5WN0 - chains A and E of the 4 polymer chains in the assembly; structure by X-ray diffraction, 2.60 A resolution.

[Chain A]
Molecule: DNA-(apurinic or apyrimidinic site) lyase
Source organism: Homo sapiens
Notes: EC 3.1.-.-, 4.2.99.18
Reference sequence: P27695 (APEX1_HUMAN); residues 43-318 here = UniProt positions 43-318
Chain sequence (276 residues; numbered 43 to 318; the number before each row is that of its first residue):
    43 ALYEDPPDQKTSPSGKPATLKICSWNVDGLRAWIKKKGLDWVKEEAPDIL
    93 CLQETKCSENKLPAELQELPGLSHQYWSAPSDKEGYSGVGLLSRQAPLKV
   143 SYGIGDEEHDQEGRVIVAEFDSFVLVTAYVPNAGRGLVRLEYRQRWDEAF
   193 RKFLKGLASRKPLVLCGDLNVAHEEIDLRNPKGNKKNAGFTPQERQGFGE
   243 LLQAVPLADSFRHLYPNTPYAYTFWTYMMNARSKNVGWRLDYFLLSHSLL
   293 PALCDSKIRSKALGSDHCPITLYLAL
Construct notes: conflict Ala-138 (Cys in P27695)
What the authors report for this chain:
  - mutagenesis - F266A (50-fold), M270A, W280A: increased catalytic activity
  - mutagenesis - R177A: unchanged catalytic activity
  - specificity-determining residues: Phe-266, Trp-280 (citing earlier work)

[Chain E]
Molecule: 21-nt DNA strand
Sequence (21 nucleotides; row label = number of the first residue in the row):
     1 GGATCCGTCGAGCGCATCAGC

[Chain A / chain E interface]
Contacting residue pairs (20; chain A residue first):
  Asp-70(A) with DG14(E), sugar contact
  Gly-71(A) with DG14(E), phosphate contact; DC15(E), phosphate contact
  Leu-72(A) with DC15(E), phosphate contact
  Arg-73(A) with DC15(E), phosphate contact; DA16(E), salt bridge to the phosphate
  Ala-74(A) with DG14(E), sugar contact; DC15(E), hydrogen bond to the phosphate
  Lys-78(A) with DC13(E), phosphate contact; DG14(E), salt bridge to the phosphate
  Lys-98(A) with DC15(E), sugar contact
  Glu-126(A) with DA16(E), sugar contact
  Gly-127(A) with DC15(E), phosphate contact; DA16(E), phosphate contact
  Tyr-269(A) with DG12(E), sugar contact; DC13(E), sugar contact
  Met-270(A) with DA11(E), sugar contact; DG12(E), sugar contact
  Met-271(A) with DA11(E), phosphate contact; DG12(E), hydrogen bond to the phosphate

[Summary]
The interface between chain A and chain E involves 12 residues on one side and 6 on the other; the contacts
include 2 hydrogen bonds and 2 salt bridges. Among the polar pairs are Ala-74(A)/DC15(E), Met-271(A)/DG12(E)
and Arg-73(A)/DA16(E). From the paper: F266A, M270A and W280A of chain A increase catalytic activity;
specificity determinants Phe-266(A) and Trp-280(A).
Chain A is DNA-(apurinic or apyrimidinic site) lyase (Homo sapiens) and chain E is a 21-nt DNA strand; the
structure, APE1 exonuclease substrate complex with a C/G match, was determined by X-ray diffraction, deposited
together with 5WN1, 5WN2, 5WN3, 5WN4 and 5WN5.
